Entry 6HD5 (electron microscopy, 4.80 A resolution (low resolution: residue-level contacts below are approximate; hydrogen-bond / salt-bridge calls are withheld)); this record covers chains u and v of the 3 polymer chains in the assembly.

# Chain u
Molecule: N-terminal acetyltransferase A complex catalytic subunit ARD1
Source organism: Saccharomyces cerevisiae (strain ATCC 204508 / S288c)
Notes: EC 2.3.1.255
UniProtKB: P07347 (ARD1_YEAST); numbering as in UniProt (aligned over 1-238)
Sequence (238 residues; numbered 1 to 238; the number before each row is that of its first residue):
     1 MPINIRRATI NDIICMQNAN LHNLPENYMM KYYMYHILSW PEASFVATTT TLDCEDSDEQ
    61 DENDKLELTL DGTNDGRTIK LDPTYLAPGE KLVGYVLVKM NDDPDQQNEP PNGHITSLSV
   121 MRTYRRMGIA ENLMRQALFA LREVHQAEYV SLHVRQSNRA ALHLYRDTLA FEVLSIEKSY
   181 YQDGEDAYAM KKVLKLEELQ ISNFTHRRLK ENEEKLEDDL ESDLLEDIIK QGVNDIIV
Unresolved in the structure: 1, 237-238

# Chain v
Molecule: N-alpha-acetyltransferase NAT5
Source organism: Saccharomyces cerevisiae (strain ATCC 204508 / S288c)
Notes: EC 2.3.1.258
UniProtKB: Q08689 (NAT5_YEAST); numbering as in UniProt (aligned over 1-176)
Sequence (176 residues; each row starts with the number of its first residue):
     1 MGRDICTLDN VYANNLGMLT KLAHVTVPNL YQDAFFSALF AEDSLVAKNK KPSSKKDVHF
    61 TQMAYYSEIP VGGLVAKLVP KKQNELSLKG IQIEFLGVLP NYRHKSIGSK LLKFAEDKCS
   121 ECHQHNVFVY LPAVDDLTKQ WFIAHGFEQV GETVNNFIKG VNGDEQDAIL LKKHIS
Unresolved in the structure: 1-2, 43-55

# How chain u and chain v interact
Residue-residue contacts - 4 pairs, chain u then chain v:
  Arg126(u) - Glu68(v)
  Arg159(u) - Asp9(v)
  His163(u) - Arg3(v)
  Asp167(u) - Arg3(v)
Also at the interface, not in a pair above, chain v (5 interface residues in all): Leu8, Ser67

# Summary
4 residues of chain u and 5 residues of chain v are in contact.
Here chain u is N-terminal acetyltransferase A complex catalytic subunit ARD1 and chain v is
N-alpha-acetyltransferase NAT5, both from Saccharomyces cerevisiae (strain ATCC 204508 / S288c). Entry 6HD5
(Cryo-EM structure of the ribosome-NatA complex) was determined by electron microscopy.
